Entry 6N3A (electron microscopy, 3.30 A resolution); this record covers chains A and N of the 20 polymer chains in the assembly.

Chain A:
Name: TAR DNA-binding protein 43
Organism: Homo sapiens
UniProtKB: Q13148 (TADBP_HUMAN), isoform Q13148-4; residues 311-360 here correspond to UniProt positions 195-244 (UniProt number = residue number - 116)
Chain sequence (50 residues; numbered 311 to 360; the number before each row is that of its first residue):
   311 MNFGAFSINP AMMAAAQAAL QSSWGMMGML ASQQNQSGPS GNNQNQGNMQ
What the authors report for this chain:
  - conformationally variable residues (order/disorder transition): M311, F313, F316, M336, M339, A341 to S347
  - self-association interface (contacts with another copy of this molecule); pairs are residue here / residue on that copy: Q331-Q344, M359

Chain N:
Name: segA long small
Organism: Homo sapiens
Chain sequence (10 residues; row label = number of the first residue in the row):
   338 GMLASQQNQS

Chain A / chain N interface:
Contacting residue pairs (10):
  Q331(A) with Q344(N); N345(N), hydrogen bond (side chain-backbone); Q346(N)
  S332(A) with Q344(N), hydrogen bond (backbone-side chain)
  S333(A) with S342(N); Q344(N)
  W334(A) with S342(N)
  G335(A) with L340(N); S342(N), hydrogen bond (backbone-side chain)
  M336(A) with L340(N), hydrophobic
Other interface residues (no listed pair), chain N (6 interface residues in all): A341

Summary:
The chain A/chain N interface involves 6 residues from each chain; the contacts include 3 hydrogen bonds.
Among the polar pairs are Q331(A)-N345(N), S332(A)-Q344(N) and G335(A)-S342(N). The paper reports
conformational variability at M311(A), F313(A) and F316(A) among others; a self-association interface
involving Q331(A) and M359(A).
Here chain A is TAR DNA-binding protein 43 and chain N is segA long small, both from Homo sapiens. Entry 6N3A
(SegA-long, conformation of TDP-43 low complexity domain segment A long) was determined by electron microscopy
together with 6N37, 6N3B and 6N3C from the same study.
